Entry 4NBH (X-ray diffraction, 2.15 A resolution); this record covers chains A and B of the 6 polymer chains in the assembly.

== Chain A (and B) ==
Name: Terminal oxygenase component of carbazole
Notes: EC 1.14.12.22; chain B of this document is another copy of the same molecule, construct and numbering; everything in this record applies to it too
Reference sequence: Q84II6 (Q84II6_JANS3); numbering as in UniProt (aligned over 1-384)
Amino-acid sequence (392 residues; numbered 1 to 392; the number before each row is that of its first residue):
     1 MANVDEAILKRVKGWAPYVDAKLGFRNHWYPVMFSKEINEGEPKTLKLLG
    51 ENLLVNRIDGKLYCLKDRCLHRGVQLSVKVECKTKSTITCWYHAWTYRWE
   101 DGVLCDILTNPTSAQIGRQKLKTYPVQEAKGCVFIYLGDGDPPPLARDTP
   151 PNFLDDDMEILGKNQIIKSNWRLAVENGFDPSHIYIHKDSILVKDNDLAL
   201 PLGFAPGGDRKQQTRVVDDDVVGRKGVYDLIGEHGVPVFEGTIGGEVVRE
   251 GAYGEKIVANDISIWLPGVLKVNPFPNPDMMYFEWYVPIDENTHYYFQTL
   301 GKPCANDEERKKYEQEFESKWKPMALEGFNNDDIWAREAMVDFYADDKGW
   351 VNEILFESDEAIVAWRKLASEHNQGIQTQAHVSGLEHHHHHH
Unresolved in the structure: 1, 390-392 (chain B: 1, 392)
Construct notes: engineered mutation Y282 (Gln in Q84II6); expression tag (385-392)
Metal / ion sites: 2Fe-2S cluster Fe: C69, H71, C90, H93; Fe2+: H183, H187, D333
Residues lining bound ligands: 2Fe-2S cluster (FES): C69, H71, R72, V74, C90, Y92, H93, A94, W95
What the authors report for this chain:
  - binding site for 9H-carbazole: G178

== How chain A and chain B interact ==
Pairs across the interface (76; chain A residue first):
  R11(A) - H388(B)  hydrogen bond
  E176(A) - R72(B)  salt bridge
  N177(A) - Y92(B)  hydrogen bond
  D180(A) - H93(B)  salt bridge
  S182(A) - H93(B)
  S182(A) - T109(B)
  H183(A) - Y92(B)
  H183(A) - H93(B)
  Y185(A) - E81(B)  hydrogen bond
  Y185(A) - K83(B)
  Y185(A) - T89(B)
  Y185(A) - C90(B)
  Y185(A) - W91(B)
  Y185(A) - Y92(B)
  Y185(A) - A94(B)
  Y185(A) - L108(B)
  Y185(A) - T109(B)
  I186(A) - W91(B)
  I186(A) - Y92(B)
  K188(A) - E81(B)  salt bridge
  L202(A) - T109(B)
  G203(A) - T109(B)
  F204(A) - T109(B)  hydrogen bond (backbone-backbone)
  F204(A) - N110(B)
  A205(A) - N110(B)
  A205(A) - T112(B)
  P206(A) - N110(B)
  V238(A) - L108(B)
  V238(A) - P111(B)
  G241(A) - L108(B)
  T242(A) - D106(B)
  T242(A) - L108(B)
  I243(A) - K83(B)
  I243(A) - T84(B)
  I243(A) - T87(B)
  I243(A) - T89(B)
  I243(A) - T96(B)
  I243(A) - D106(B)
  I243(A) - L108(B)  hydrophobic
  G244(A) - D106(B)  hydrogen bond (backbone-side chain)
  V248(A) - K83(B)
  V248(A) - T84(B)
  W335(A) - V78(B)  hydrophobic
  W335(A) - K79(B)
  W335(A) - W91(B)  hydrophobic
  A336(A) - W91(B)  hydrophobic
  A339(A) - V74(B)
  A339(A) - W91(B)  hydrophobic
  M340(A) - R72(B)
  M340(A) - V74(B)  hydrophobic
  M340(A) - Y92(B)
  F343(A) - R72(B)
  F343(A) - G73(B)
  Y344(A) - R72(B)  hydrogen bond
  D346(A) - S383(B)
  K348(A) - E386(B)  salt bridge
  N352(A) - S383(B)  hydrogen bond (side chain-backbone)
  E353(A) - H71(B)
  I354(A) - L70(B)  hydrogen bond (backbone-backbone)
  I354(A) - H71(B)  hydrogen bond (backbone-backbone)
  I354(A) - W95(B)
  I354(A) - Q115(B)
  I354(A) - Q119(B)
  L355(A) - Q115(B)  hydrogen bond (backbone-side chain)
  F356(A) - H71(B)
  F356(A) - W95(B)
  F356(A) - I107(B)  hydrophobic
  F356(A) - T109(B)
  F356(A) - S113(B)
  F356(A) - Q115(B)
  E357(A) - N110(B)  hydrogen bond
  E357(A) - S113(B)  hydrogen bond
  E357(A) - A114(B)  hydrogen bond (side chain-backbone)
  D359(A) - H71(B)  salt bridge
  I362(A) - R72(B)
  R366(A) - R72(B)
Also at the interface, not in a pair above, chain A (38 interface residues in all): D342
Also at the interface, not in a pair above, chain B (37 interface residues in all): R68, Q75, G384, H387

== Overview ==
Chain A and chain B form an interface of 38 and 37 residues respectively, with 13 hydrogen bonds and 5 salt
bridges. Among the polar pairs are E176(A)-R72(B), D180(A)-H93(B) and K188(A)-E81(B). Chain A binds 2Fe-2S
cluster. C69(A), H71(A), C90(A) and H93(A) form the 2Fe-2S cluster Fe site. The paper reports a binding site
for 9H-carbazole at G178(A).
Chain A and chain B are both Terminal oxygenase component of carbazole; the structure, Carbazole-bound
Oxygenase with Gln282 replaced by Tyr and ferredoxin complex of carbazole 1,9a-dioxygenase, was determined by
X-ray diffraction together with 4NB8, 4NB9, 4NBA, 4NBB, 4NBC, 4NBD and 3 further entries from the same study.
